Entry 7U06 (electron microscopy, 4.20 A resolution (low resolution: residue-level contacts below are approximate; hydrogen-bond / salt-bridge calls are withheld)); this record covers chains i and j of the 27 polymer chains in the assembly.

[Chain i]
Molecule: Trafficking protein particle complex subunit BET3
From: Saccharomyces cerevisiae
Reference sequence: P36149 (BET3_YEAST); residues 1-193 here = UniProt positions 1-193
Chain sequence (193 residues; row label = number of the first residue in the row):
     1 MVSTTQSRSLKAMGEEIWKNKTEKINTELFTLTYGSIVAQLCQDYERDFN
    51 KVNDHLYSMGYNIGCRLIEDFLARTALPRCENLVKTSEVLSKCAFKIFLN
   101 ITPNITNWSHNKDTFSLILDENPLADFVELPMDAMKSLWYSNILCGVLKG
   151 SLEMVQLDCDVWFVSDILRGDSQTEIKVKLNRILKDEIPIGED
Unresolved in the structure: 1-7, 192-193
Covalently attached groups: palmitic acid (PLM) linked to Cys-80
Curated features (UniProtKB/Swiss-Prot):
  - lipidation: Cys-80 (S-palmitoyl cysteine)
  - mutagenesis: Cys-80 (C80S: Loss of palmitoylation)

[Chain j]
Molecule: Trafficking protein particle complex subunit 31
From: Saccharomyces cerevisiae
Reference sequence: Q03337 (TRS31_YEAST); residues 1-283 here = UniProt positions 1-283
Chain sequence (283 residues; numbered 1 to 283; the number before each row is that of its first residue):
     1 MSQRIIQPSASDQQFPGKSDGYEYTVGPKQAITSEASTTYIPSRIYSESL
    51 LFKRQEASLSAMAFLFQEMISQLHRTCKTAGDFETKLSDYGHNIGIRLLE
   101 LLNFRASVSPSSLPRASAFLSQNESSSKLSNASNSPGMLANSSTATSASA
   151 NERLQEKQTESLSNYITKMRRRDLKILDILQFIHGTLWSYLFNHVSDDLV
   201 KSSERDNEYMIVDNFPTLTQFIPGENVSCEYFVCGIIKGFLFNAGFPCGV
   251 TAHRMPQGGHSQRTVYLIQFDRQVLDREGLRFG
Unresolved in the structure: 1-18, 36-37, 111-159, 280-283

[Chain i / chain j interface]
Pairs across the interface - 57 pairs, chain i then chain j:
  Trp-18(i) with Glu-56(j)
  Glu-23(i) with Ser-58(j); Leu-59(j)
  Lys-24(i) with Glu-56(j); Ala-57(j)
  Ile-25(i) with Glu-56(j); Ala-57(j); Ser-58(j); Leu-59(j)
  Asn-26(i) with Tyr-190(j)
  Thr-27(i) with Gln-55(j); Glu-56(j); Ala-57(j)
  Glu-28(i) with Arg-105(j); Tyr-190(j)
  Leu-29(i) with Leu-191(j)
  Phe-30(i) with Ala-61(j); Met-62(j); Leu-65(j)
  Thr-33(i) with Met-62(j); Ile-94(j); Phe-232(j)
  Ser-36(i) with Tyr-90(j)
  Ile-37(i) with Met-69(j)
  Gln-40(i) with Tyr-90(j)
  His-55(i) with Gln-72(j); Arg-75(j)
  Met-59(i) with Glu-68(j); Gln-72(j)
  Asn-62(i) with Glu-68(j)
  Ile-63(i) with Phe-64(j); Leu-65(j); Glu-68(j)
  Arg-66(i) with Phe-64(j); Gln-67(j)
  Leu-67(i) with Phe-64(j)
  Asp-70(i) with Ser-60(j); Phe-64(j)
  Arg-74(i) with Ser-60(j)
  Ile-97(i) with Ser-58(j)
  Phe-98(i) with Ala-57(j); Ser-58(j); Ser-60(j)
  Leu-99(i) with Ala-57(j)
  Asn-100(i) with Gln-55(j); Glu-56(j)
  Glu-121(i) with Gln-55(j)
  Ala-125(i) with Arg-44(j)
  Asp-126(i) with Arg-44(j); Glu-48(j); Lys-53(j)
  Phe-127(i) with Ile-45(j)
  Val-128(i) with Ile-45(j)
  Glu-129(i) with Ser-43(j); Ile-45(j); Tyr-46(j)
  Ile-143(i) with Leu-65(j)
Also at the interface, not in a pair above, chain i (37 interface residues in all): Leu-32, Tyr-34, Ser-58, Ile-167, Leu-168
Also at the interface, not in a pair above, chain j (33 interface residues in all): Ser-49, Leu-50, Asn-93, Arg-97, Leu-98, Phe-192

[Overview]
The interface between chain i and chain j involves 37 residues on one side and 33 on the other. Palmitic acid
is covalently linked to Cys-80(i). Curated annotation (UniProt) lists one mutagenesis site on chain i.
Here chain i is Trafficking protein particle complex subunit BET3 and chain j is Trafficking protein particle
complex subunit 31, both from Saccharomyces cerevisiae. Entry 7U06 (Structure of the yeast TRAPPII-Rab11/Ypt32
complex in the closed/open state (composite structure)) was determined by electron microscopy, deposited
together with 7U05.
